Entry 8GIT (X-ray diffraction, 2.72 A resolution); this record covers chains A and F of the 6 polymer chains in the assembly.

# Chain A
Molecule: Cyclic GMP-AMP synthase
From: Mus musculus
Notes: EC 2.7.7.86; fragment: catalytic domain, residues 147-507
UniProtKB: Q8C6L5 (CGAS_MOUSE); numbering as in UniProt (aligned over 147-507)
Chain sequence (364 residues; each row starts with the number of its first residue):
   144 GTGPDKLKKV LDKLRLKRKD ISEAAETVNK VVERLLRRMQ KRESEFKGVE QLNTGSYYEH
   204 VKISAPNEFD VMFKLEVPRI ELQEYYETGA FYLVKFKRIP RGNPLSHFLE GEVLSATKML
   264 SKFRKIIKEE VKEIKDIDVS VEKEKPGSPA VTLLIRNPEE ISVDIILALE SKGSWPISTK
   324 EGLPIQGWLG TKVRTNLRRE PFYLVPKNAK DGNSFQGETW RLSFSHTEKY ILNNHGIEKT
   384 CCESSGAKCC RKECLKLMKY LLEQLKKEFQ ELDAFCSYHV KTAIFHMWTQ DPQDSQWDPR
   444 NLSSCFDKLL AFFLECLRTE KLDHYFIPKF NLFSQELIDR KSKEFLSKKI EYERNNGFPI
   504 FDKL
Unresolved in the structure: 144-147, 243-245, 507
Sequence notes: expression tag (144-146)
Curated features (UniProtKB/Swiss-Prot):
  - region: Lys372 to Lys395 (DNA-binding)
  - motif: Leu154 to Leu159 (Nuclear export signal), Asp281 to Ser291 (Nuclear localization signal)
  - binding site (GTP): Thr197, Asp307, Arg364 to Glu371
  - binding site (ATP): Ser199, Glu371, Lys402, Ser420 to Lys424
  - binding site (Mg(2+)): Glu211, Asp213, Asp307
  - binding site (2',3'-cGAMP): Asp213, Gly290, Asp307, Lys350, Arg364 to Ser366
  - binding site (Zn(2+)): His378, Cys384, Cys385, Cys392
  - site: Arg241 (Arginine-anchor), Asp307, Ile308 (Cleavage)
  - modified residue: Lys156 (N6-lactoyllysine), Glu176 (PolyADP-ribosyl glutamic acid), Ser199 (Phosphoserine), Tyr201 (Phosphotyrosine), Glu272 (5-glutamyl polyglutamate), Ser291 (Phosphoserine), Glu302 (5-glutamyl glutamate), Lys372 (N6-acetyllysine), Lys382 (N6-acetyllysine), Lys402 (N6-acetyllysine), Ser420 (Phosphoserine), Lys491 (N6-methyllysine)
  - lipidation (S-palmitoyl cysteine): Cys392, Cys393, Cys459
  - cross-link (Glycyl lysine isopeptide (Lys-Gly)): Lys217 (interchain with G-Cter in SUMO), Lys271 (interchain with G-Cter in ubiquitin), Lys335 (interchain with G-Cter in SUMO), Lys372 (interchain with G-Cter in SUMO), Lys382 (interchain with G-Cter in SUMO), Lys399 (interchain with G-Cter in ubiquitin), Lys402 (interchain with G-Cter in ubiquitin), Lys409 (interchain with G-Cter in ubiquitin), Lys410 (interchain with G-Cter in ubiquitin), Lys464 (interchain with G-Cter in SUMO)
  - mutagenesis: Lys156 (K156Q: Mimics lactylation; knockin mice show higher mortality following HSV-1 infection), Asn172 (N172K: Induces alteration of the DNA-binding surface and leads to decreased synthesis of cyclic GMP-AMP (cGAMP); when associated with L-180), Glu176 (E176A: Abolished poly-ADP-ribosylation by PARP1, stimulating interferon production in knockin mice), Arg180 (R180L: Induces alteration of the DNA-binding surface and leads to decreased synthesis of cyclic GMP-AMP (cGAMP); when associated with K-182), Gly198 (G198A: Abolishes stimulation of interferon production; when associated with A-199), Ser199 (S199A: Abolishes stimulation of interferon production; when associated with A-199), Tyr201 (Y201E: Phosphomimetic mutant; reduced translocation to the nucleus following treatment with etoposide), Glu211 to Asp213 (Abolished nucleotidyltransferase activity. Does not affect nuclear localization and tethering to chromatin), Glu211 (E211A: Abolishes ability to promote type-I interferon production), Asp213 (D213A: Abolishes ability to promote type-I interferon production), Lys217 (K217R: Reduced sumoylation), Arg222 (R222E: Impaired tethering to chromatin, leading to constitutive activation in the absence of DNA), 31 further mutagenesis entries in UniProt
Ion coordination: Mn2+ site 1: Glu211, Asp213, Asp307 (together with ATP); Mn2+ site 2: Glu211, Asp213 (together with ATP); Zn2+: His378, Cys384, Cys385, Cys392
Small-molecule neighbours: ATP (adenosine-5'-triphosphate): Gly198, Ser199, Glu202, Lys205, Glu211, Asp213, Asp307, Arg364, Ser368, Glu371, Lys402, Glu406, Ser420, Tyr421, Lys424, His467
From the paper describing this entry:
  - mutagenesis - E211Q/D213N: abolished catalytic activity
  - specificity-determining residues: His467 (proposed by the authors, not directly observed)
  - mutagenesis - R364A (33-fold), H467A: decreased catalytic activity on ATP/GTP
  - mutagenesis - H467A (2-fold): increased catalytic activity on GTP/GTP
  - specificity-determining residues: Ile309, Arg364
  - mutagenesis - R364A (10-fold): decreased catalytic activity on GTP/GTP
  - mutagenesis - R364A (4-fold): increased catalytic activity on ATP/ATP

# Chain F
Molecule: Palindromic DNA18
Sequence (18 nucleotides; numbered 1 to 18; the number before each row is that of its first residue):
     1 ATCTGTACAT GTACAGAT

# How chain A and chain F interact
Contacting residue pairs - 13 pairs, chain A then chain F:
  Arg161(A) - DT4(F)  hydrogen bond to the base
  Arg161(A) - DG5(F)  sugar contact
  Ser165(A) - DG5(F)  hydrogen bond to the phosphate
  Ser165(A) - DT6(F)  hydrogen bond to the phosphate
  Ala168(A) - DT6(F)  phosphate contact
  Ala168(A) - DA7(F)  phosphate contact
  Asn172(A) - DA7(F)  hydrogen bond to the phosphate
  Asn196(A) - DC8(F)  hydrogen bond to the phosphate
  Tyr200(A) - DT6(F)  phosphate contact
  Tyr200(A) - DA7(F)  hydrogen bond to the phosphate
  Tyr201(A) - DA7(F)  phosphate contact
  Tyr201(A) - DC8(F)  phosphate contact
  Lys372(A) - DC8(F)  salt bridge to the phosphate
Interface residues without a listed pair, chain A (9 interface residues in all): Ile164

# In short
9 residues of chain A and 5 residues of chain F are in contact, with 6 hydrogen bonds and 1 salt bridge. Polar
pairs include Arg161(A)-DT4(F), Ser165(A)-DG5(F) and Ser165(A)-DT6(F). Bound to chain A: ATP. The paper
reports that R364A and H467A of chain A reduce catalytic activity on ATP/GTP; specificity determinants
His467(A), Ile309(A) and Arg364(A).
Here chain A is Cyclic GMP-AMP synthase (Mus musculus) and chain F is Palindromic DNA18. Entry 8GIT (Structure
of Ternary Complex of mouse cGAS with dsDNA and Bound ATP: with 10mM Mg2+ and ...) was determined by X-ray
diffraction (same publication as 7UUX, 7UXW, 7UYQ, 7UYZ, 7UZR, 7V0W and 14 further entries).
